PDB entry 6X2X | X-ray diffraction, 2.46 A resolution | chains A and C of the 4 polymer chains in the assembly

Chain A:
Molecule: GTP-binding nuclear protein Ran
Source organism: Homo sapiens
UniProt: P62826 (RAN_HUMAN); residue numbers follow UniProt; this construct covers 1-216
Chain sequence (216 residues; numbered 1 to 216; the number before each row is that of its first residue):
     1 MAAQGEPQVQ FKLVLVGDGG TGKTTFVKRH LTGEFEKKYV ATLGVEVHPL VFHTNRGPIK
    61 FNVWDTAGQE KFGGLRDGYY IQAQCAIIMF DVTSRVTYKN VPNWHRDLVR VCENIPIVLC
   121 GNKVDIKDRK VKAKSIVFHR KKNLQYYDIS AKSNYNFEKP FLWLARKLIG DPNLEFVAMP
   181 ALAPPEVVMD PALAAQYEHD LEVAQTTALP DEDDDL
Disordered / not traced: 1-8, 187-189
Metal / ion sites: Mg2+: Thr24, Thr42 (together with GMP-PNP)
Residues lining bound ligands: GMP-PNP (GNP; phosphoaminophosphonic acid-guanylate ester): Gly17, Asp18, Gly19, Gly20, Thr21, Gly22, Lys23, Thr24, Thr25, Phe35, Glu36, Lys37, Lys38, Tyr39, Val40, Ala41, Thr42, Thr66, Ala67, Gly68, Gln69, Asn122, Lys123, Asp125, Ile126, Ser150, Ala151, Lys152
UniProt features mapped onto this chain:
  - region: Lys37 to Val45 (Switch-I), Gly68 to Gln84 (Switch-II), Asp211 to Leu216 (Interaction with RANBP1)
  - binding site (GTP): Asp18 to Thr25, Glu36 to Thr42, Gly68, Asn122 to Asp125, Ser150 to Lys152
  - site: Gln69 (Essential for GTP hydrolysis)
  - modified residue: Ala2 (N-acetylalanine), Thr24 (Phosphothreonine), Lys37 (N6-acetyllysine), Lys60 (N6-acetyllysine), Lys71 (N6-acetyllysine), Lys99 (N6-acetyllysine), Lys134 (N6-acetyllysine), Lys159 (N6-acetyllysine)
  - cross-link (Glycyl lysine isopeptide (Lys-Gly)): Lys71 (interchain with G-Cter in SUMO2), Lys152 (interchain with G-Cter in SUMO2)
  - mutagenesis: Gly19 (G19V: Blocks DNA replication; when associated with L-69), Thr24 (T24L: Has low binding affinity for GTP and GDP. Almost completely abolishes interaction with BIRC5; T24N: Has low binding affinity for GTP and GDP. Decreases nuclear import of proteins and RNA ...), Thr25 (T25A: Minor effect on the interaction with the alpha phosphate group of bound GTP), Lys37 (K37Q: Mimics acetylation; enhances the nuclear export of RELA/p65; K37R: Decreased acetylation), Tyr39 (Y39A: Abolishes steric hindrance that traps the essential Q-69 in an unreactive position, and causes slow GTP hydrolysis in wild-type ...), Gln69 (Q69L: Strongly decreased GTPase activity. Probably locked in the GTP-bound form. Loss of interaction with NUTF2. Decreases nuclear location and leads to cytoplasmic location during interphase ...), Glu70 (E70A: Strongly decreases the relase of bound GDP), Arg76 (R76E: Probable loss of interaction with NUTF2. Loss of transport to the nucleus), Lys134 (K134Q: Loss of normal mitotic chromosome segregation and defective mitotic spindle orientation; K134R: Loss of normal mitotic chromosome segregation and formation of sister chromatid bridges), Asp211 to Leu216 (No effect on GTPase activity. Abolishes interaction with RANBP1)

Chain C:
Molecule: Exportin-1
Source organism: Saccharomyces cerevisiae
UniProt: P30822 (XPO1_YEAST); residue numbers follow UniProt; this construct covers 1-376, 414-1058
Chain sequence (1024 residues; each row starts with the number of its first residue; note: 37 numbers in that range are skipped by the numbering (no residue carries them; nothing is unmodelled there); numbers below 1 keep their minus sign (Gly-2 is residue -2)):
    -2 GGSMEGILDF SNDLDIALLD QVVSTFYQGS GVQQKQAQEI LTKFQDNPDA WQKADQILQF
    58 STNPQSKFIA LSILDKLITR KWKLLPNDHR IGIRNFVVGM IISMCQDDEV FKTQKNLINK
   118 SDLTLVQILK QEWPQNWPEF IPELIGSSSS SVNVCENNMI VLKLLSEEVF DFSAEQMTQA
   178 KALHLKNSMS KEFEQIFKLC FQVLEQGSSS SLIVATLESL LRYLHWIPYR YIYETNILEL
   238 LSTKFMTSPD TRAITLKCLT EVSNLKIPQD NDLIKRQTVL FFQNTLQQIA TSVMPVTADL
   298 KATYANANGN DQSFLQDLAM FLTTYLARNR ALLESDESLR ELLLNAHQYL IQLSKIEERE
   358 LFKTTLDYWH NLVADLFYE
   414 PLKKHIYEEI CSQLRLVIIE NMVRPEEVLV VENDEGEIVR EFVKESDTIQ LYKSEREVLV
   474 YLTHLNVIDT EEIMISKLAR QIDGSEWSWH NINTLSWAIG SISGTMSEDT EKRFVVTVIK
   534 DLLGLCEQKR GKDNKAVVAS DIMYVVGQYP RFLKAHWNFL RTVILKLFKF MHETHEGVQD
   594 MACDTFIKIV QKCKYHFVIQ QPRESEPFIQ TIIRDIQKTT ADLQPQQVHT FYKACGIIIS
   654 EERSVAERNR LLSDLMQLPN MAWDTIVEQS TANPTLLLDS ETVKIIANII KTNVAVCTSM
   714 GADFYPQLGH IYYNMLQLYR AVSSMISAQV AAEGLIATKT PKVRGLRTIK KEILKLVETY
   774 ISKARNLDDV VKVLVEPLLN AVLEDYMNNV PDARDAEVLN CMTTVVEKVG HMIPQGVILI
   834 LQSVFECTLD MINKDFTEYP EHRVEFYKLL KVINEKSFAA FLELPPAAFK LFVDAICWAF
   894 KHNNRDVEVN GLQIALDLVK NIERMGNVPF ANEFHKNYFF IFVSETFFVL TDSDHKSGFS
   954 KQALLLMKLI SLVYDNKISV PLYQEAEVPQ GTSNQVYLSQ YLANMLSNAF PHLTSEQIAS
  1014 FLSALTKQCK DLVVFKGTLR DFLVQIKEVG GDPTDYLFAE DKENA
Disordered / not traced: -2 to -1, 439-460, 1053-1058
Differences from the reference sequence: expression tag (-2 to 0); conflict Gly537 (Asp in P30822), Cys539 (Thr in P30822), Glu540 (Val in P30822), Gln541 (Lys in P30822), Cys1022 (Tyr in P30822); engineered mutation Lys582 (Glu in P30822)

Interface between chain A and chain C:
Residue-residue contacts (53; chain A residue first):
  Gly44(A) with Gln35(C)
  Val45(A) with Gln35(C)
  Val47(A) with Gln31(C)
  Trp64(A) with Phe23(C), hydrophobic; Gln31(C)
  Lys71(A) with Asp947(C), salt bridge
  Gly74(A) with Gln42(C), hydrogen bond (backbone-side chain)
  Leu75(A) with Phe23(C), hydrophobic; Gln42(C); Ile66(C), hydrophobic
  Asp77(A) with Phe65(C); Ser69(C); Lys117(C), salt bridge
  Gly78(A) with Tyr24(C), hydrogen bond (backbone-side chain); Phe65(C)
  Tyr79(A) with Phe23(C), hydrophobic; Gln35(C), hydrogen bond
  Ile81(A) with Tyr24(C); Gln62(C); Phe65(C), hydrophobic; Asn113(C)
  Gln82(A) with Gln25(C), hydrogen bond; Gln62(C)
  Lys99(A) with Glu172(C), salt bridge
  Arg106(A) with Phe169(C); Gln173(C), hydrogen bond
  Arg110(A) with Leu120(C); Leu161(C); Glu164(C), salt bridge; Glu165(C), salt bridge
  Val111(A) with Asn113(C)
  Glu113(A) with Asn116(C)
  Lys130(A) with Arg898(C)
  His139(A) with Glu357(C), salt bridge
  Arg140(A) with Met317(C); Lys360(C); Thr361(C), hydrogen bond; Asp364(C), salt bridge
  Lys141(A) with Lys254(C); Glu258(C), salt bridge
  Asn143(A) with Lys254(C), hydrogen bond; Ser310(C); Gln313(C), hydrogen bond; Asp314(C), hydrogen bond
  Gln145(A) with Glu355(C)
  Tyr146(A) with Glu357(C)
  Lys167(A) with Gln309(C), hydrogen bond
  Pro172(A) with Ala302(C); Asn303(C); Ala304(C), hydrophobic
  Thr206(A) with Ile749(C)
  Ala208(A) with Lys752(C)
  Glu212(A) with Arg757(C)
Also at the interface, not in a pair above, chain A (37 interface residues in all): Leu43, Gln69, Val96, Pro102, Asn103, Asp128, Lys134, Asp213
Also at the interface, not in a pair above, chain C (48 interface residues in all): Leu38, Thr39, Thr257, Asn261, Gln463, Asp899, Ser950, Arg1033

Summary:
37 residues of chain A and 48 residues of chain C are in contact; the contacts include 10 hydrogen bonds and 8
salt bridges. Polar pairs include Lys71(A)-Asp947(C), Asp77(A)-Lys117(C) and Lys99(A)-Glu172(C). Bound to
chain A: GMP-PNP.
Chain A is GTP-binding nuclear protein Ran (Homo sapiens) and chain C is Exportin-1 (Saccharomyces
cerevisiae); the structure, Crystal Structure of Mek1NES peptide bound to CRM1(E571K), was determined by X-ray
diffraction together with 6X2M, 6X2O, 6X2P, 6X2R, 6X2S, 6X2U and 3 further entries from the same study.
